PDB entry 1FDT | X-ray diffraction, 2.20 A resolution | chain A

# Chain A
Protein: 17-beta-hydroxysteroid-dehydrogenase
Source organism: Homo sapiens
Notes: EC 1.1.1.62
UniProtKB: P14061 (DHB1_HUMAN); residue numbers follow UniProt; this construct covers 1-327
Chain sequence (327 residues; row label = number of the first residue in the row):
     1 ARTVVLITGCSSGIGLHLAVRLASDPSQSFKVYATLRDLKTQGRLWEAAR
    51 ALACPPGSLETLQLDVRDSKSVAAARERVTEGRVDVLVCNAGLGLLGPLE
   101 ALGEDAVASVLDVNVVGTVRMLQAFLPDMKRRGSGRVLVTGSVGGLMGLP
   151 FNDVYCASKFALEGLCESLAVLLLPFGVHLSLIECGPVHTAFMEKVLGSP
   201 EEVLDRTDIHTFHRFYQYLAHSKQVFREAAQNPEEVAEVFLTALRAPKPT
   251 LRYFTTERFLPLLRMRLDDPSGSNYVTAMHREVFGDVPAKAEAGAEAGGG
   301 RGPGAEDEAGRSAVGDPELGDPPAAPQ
Not modelled in the structure: 286-327
Construct notes: conflict Arg301 (Ala in P14061)
Residues lining bound ligands:
  - estradiol (EST): Ser142, Val143, Gly144, Leu149, Tyr155, Cys185, Gly186, Pro187, Phe192, Glu194, Tyr218, His221, Ser222, Val225, Phe226, Phe259, Met279, Glu282
  - NADP (NAP; NADP nicotinamide-adenine-dinucleotide phosphate): Gly9, Cys10, Ser11, Ser12, Gly13, Ile14, Gly15, Leu16, Thr35, Leu36, Arg37, Asp38, Thr41, Leu64, Asp65, Val66, Arg67, Asn90, Ala91, Gly92, Leu93, Val113, Thr140, Gly141, Ser142, Tyr155, Lys159, Cys185, Gly186, Pro187, Val188, Thr190, Phe192, Phe226

# In short
Chain A binds estradiol and NADP.
Chain A is 17-beta-hydroxysteroid-dehydrogenase (Homo sapiens); the structure, Human
17-beta-hydroxysteroid-dehydrogenase type 1 complexed with estradiol and nadp+, was determined by X-ray
diffraction together with 1FDS from the same study.
